8AIY - chains BBB and DDD of the 4 polymer chains in the assembly; structure by X-ray diffraction, 1.55 A resolution.

[Chain BBB (and DDD)]
Protein: Fucose-binding lectin PA-IIL
Source organism: Pseudomonas aeruginosa PAO1
Notes: chain DDD of this document is another copy of the same molecule, construct and numbering; everything in this record applies to it too
UniProtKB: Q9HYN5 (Q9HYN5_PSEAE); residues 1-114 here correspond to UniProt positions 2-115 (UniProt number = residue number + 1)
Chain sequence (114 residues; numbered 1 to 114; the number before each row is that of its first residue):
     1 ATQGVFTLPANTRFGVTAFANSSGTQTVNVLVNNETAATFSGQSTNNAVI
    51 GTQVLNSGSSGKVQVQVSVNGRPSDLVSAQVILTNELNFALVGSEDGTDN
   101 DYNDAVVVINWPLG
Metal / ion sites: Ca2+ site 1: N21, D101, N103, D104 (together with MJO) (shared with 1 residue of chain AAA); Ca2+ site 2: E95, D99, D101, D104 (together with MJO); Ca2+ site 3: G114 (together with MJO) (shared with 4 residues of chain AAA)
Residues lining bound ligands: MJO (N-(beta-L-Fucopyranosyl)-biphenyl-3-carboxamide): N21, S22, S23, G24, T45, V69, N70, E95, D96, G97, D99, D101, N103, D104
Reported in the primary citation:
  - binding site for MJO: S22, S23, G24, T45, V69, N70, D96

[Chain BBB / chain DDD interface]
Pairs across the interface - 6 pairs, chain BBB then chain DDD:
  A1(BBB) with D75(DDD), hydrogen bond (backbone-side chain); V77(DDD), hydrophobic; Y102(DDD)
  D75(BBB) with A1(DDD), hydrogen bond (side chain-backbone)
  V77(BBB) with A1(DDD), hydrophobic
  Y102(BBB) with A1(DDD)
Other interface residues (no listed pair), chain DDD (5 interface residues in all): Q3

[Overview]
The interface between chain BBB and chain DDD involves 4 residues on one side and 5 on the other, with 2
hydrogen bonds. Its one hydrogen-bonded contact is A1(BBB)-D75(DDD). Ligands of chain BBB: compound MJO. From
the paper: a binding site for MJO at S22(BBB), S23(BBB) and G24(BBB) among others.
Chain BBB and chain DDD are both Fucose-binding lectin PA-IIL (Pseudomonas aeruginosa PAO1); the structure,
STRUCTURE OF THE LECB LECTIN FROM PSEUDOMONAS AERUGINOSA STRAIN PAO1 IN COMPLEX WITH
N-(beta-L-Fucopyranosyl)-biphenyl-3-carboxamide (4i), was determined by X-ray diffraction together with 8AIJ
from the same study.
